8EVA - chains C and D of the 4 polymer chains in the assembly; structure by electron microscopy, 3.33 A resolution.

Chain C:
Protein: Cyclic nucleotide-gated cation channel alpha-3
From: Homo sapiens
UniProtKB: Q16281 (CNGA3_HUMAN); numbering as in UniProt (aligned over 151-694)
Chain sequence (552 residues; numbered 143 to 694; the number before each row is that of its first residue):
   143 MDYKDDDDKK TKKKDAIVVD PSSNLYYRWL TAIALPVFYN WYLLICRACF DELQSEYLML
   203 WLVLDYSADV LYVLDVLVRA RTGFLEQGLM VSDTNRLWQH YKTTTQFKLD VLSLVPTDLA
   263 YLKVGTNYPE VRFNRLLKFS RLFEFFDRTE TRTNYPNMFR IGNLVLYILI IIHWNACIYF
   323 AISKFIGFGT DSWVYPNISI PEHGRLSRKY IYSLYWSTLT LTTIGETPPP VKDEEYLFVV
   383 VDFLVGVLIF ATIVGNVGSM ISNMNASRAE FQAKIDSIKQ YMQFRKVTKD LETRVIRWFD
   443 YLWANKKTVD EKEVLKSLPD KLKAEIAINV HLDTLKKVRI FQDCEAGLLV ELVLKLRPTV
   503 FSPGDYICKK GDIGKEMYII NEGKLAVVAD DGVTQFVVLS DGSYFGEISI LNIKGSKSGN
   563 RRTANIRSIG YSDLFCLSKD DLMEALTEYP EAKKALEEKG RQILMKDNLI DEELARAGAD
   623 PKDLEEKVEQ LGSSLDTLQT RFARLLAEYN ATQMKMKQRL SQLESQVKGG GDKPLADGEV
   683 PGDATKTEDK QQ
Not modelled in the structure: 143-157, 610-694
Sequence notes: initiating methionine (143); expression tag (144-150)
Covalent attachments: N-acetylglucosamine (NAG) linked to N339
Ligand contacts: cyclic guanosine monophosphate (PCG): C510, V539, F547, G548, E549, I550, S551, R563, R564, T565, A566, I568, I605
Curated features (UniProtKB/Swiss-Prot):
  - region: T365 to E368 (Selectivity filter)
  - binding site (3',5'-cyclic GMP): G548, E549, S551, R564, T565, D609
  - site (Central gate): F392, V396
  - glycosylation: N339 (N-linked (GalNAc...) asparagine)
  - natural variant: D162 (D162V: In ACHM2), P163 (P163L: In ACHM2), W171 (W171C: In ACHM2), Y181 (Y181C: In ACHM2), N182 (N182Y: In ACHM2), L186 (L186F: In ACHM2), C191 (C191Y: In ACHM2), E194 (E194K: In ACHM2), R223 (R223Q: In ACHM2; R223W: In ACHM2), T224 (T224I: Found in patients with cone-rod dystrophy; T224R: In ACHM2), E228 (E228K: In ACHM2; uncertain significance), F249 (F249S: In ACHM2), 46 further natural variant entries in UniProt

Chain D:
Protein: Cyclic nucleotide-gated cation channel beta-3
From: Homo sapiens
UniProtKB: Q9NQW8 (CNGB3_HUMAN); numbering as in UniProt (aligned over 79-809)
Chain sequence (740 residues; each row starts with the number of its first residue):
    70 MDYKDDDDKS GDLTTNPDPQ NAAEPTGTVP EQKEMDPGKE GPNSPQNKPP AAPVINEYAD
   130 AQLHNLVKRM RQRTALYKKK LVEGDLSSPE ASPQTAKPTA VPPVKESDDK PTEHYYRLLW
   190 FKVKKMPLTE YLKRIKLPNS IDSYTDRLYL LWLLLVTLAY NWNCCFIPLR LVFPYQTADN
   250 IHYWLIADII CDIIYLYDML FIQPRLQFVR GGDIIVDSNE LRKHYRTSTK FQLDVASIIP
   310 FDICYLFFGF NPMFRANRML KYTSFFEFNH HLESIMDKAY IYRVIRTTGY LLFILHINAC
   370 VYYWASNYEG IGTTRWVYDG EGNEYLRCYY WAVRTLITIG GLPEPQTLFE IVFQLLNFFS
   430 GVFVFSSLIG QMRDVIGAAT ANQNYFRACM DDTIAYMNNY SIPKLVQKRV RTWYEYTWDS
   490 QRMLDESDLL KTLPTTVQLA LAIDVNFSII SKVDLFKGCD TQMIYDMLLR LKSVLYLPGD
   550 FVCKKGEIGK EMYIIKHGEV QVLGGPDGTK VLVTLKAGSV FGEISLLAAG GGNRRTANVV
   610 AHGFANLLTL DKKTLQEILV HYPDSERILM KKARVLLKQK AKTAEATPPR KDLALLFPPK
   670 EETPKLFKTL LGGTGKASLA RLLKLKREQA AQKKENSEGG EEEGKENEDK QKENEDKQKE
   730 NEDKGKENED KDKGREPEEK PLDRPECTAS PIAVEEEPHS VRRTVLPRGT SRQSLIISMA
   790 PSAEGGEEVL TIEVKEKAKQ
Not modelled in the structure: 70-205, 573-576, 647-809
Sequence notes: initiating methionine (70); expression tag (71-78)
Ligand contacts: cyclic guanosine monophosphate (PCG): C552, L581, V582, F590, G591, E592, I593, R603, R604, T605, A606, V608
Curated features (UniProtKB/Swiss-Prot):
  - region: T407 to G410 (Selectivity filter)
  - binding site (3',5'-cyclic GMP): G591, E592, R604, T605
  - site: F434 (Central gate), I438 (Central gate), R442 (Occludes the pore below the central gate)
  - natural variant: G107 (G107R: In ACHM3; uncertain significance), K148 (K148E: In ACHM3), S156 (S156F: In ACHM3), E199 (E199K: In ACHM3; uncertain significance), P309 (P309L: In ACHM3), R403 (R403Q: Found in macular degeneration; uncertain significance), S435 (S435F: In ACHM3), M466 (M466T: In ACHM3; uncertain significance), Y469 (Y469D: In STGD1), D494 (D494N: In ACHM3; uncertain significance), D513 (D513Y: In ACHM3; uncertain significance), F525 (F525N: In ACHM3), 4 further natural variant entries in UniProt

Interface between chain C and chain D:
Pairs across the interface (81):
  V307(C) - F432(D)  hydrophobic
  I310(C) - F428(D)  hydrophobic
  I310(C) - F432(D)  hydrophobic
  L311(C) - F428(D)  hydrophobic
  I314(C) - F428(D)  hydrophobic
  E344(C) - Q415(D)
  R347(C) - L417(D)
  S349(C) - L417(D)
  R350(C) - Q415(D)  hydrogen bond (side chain-backbone)
  R350(C) - T416(D)
  R350(C) - L417(D)
  R350(C) - I420(D)
  I353(C) - L417(D)  hydrophobic
  I353(C) - I420(D)  hydrophobic
  I353(C) - V421(D)  hydrophobic
  L356(C) - L424(D)
  Y357(C) - E413(D)
  Y357(C) - P414(D)
  Y357(C) - I420(D)  hydrophobic
  Y357(C) - Q423(D)
  T360(C) - L424(D)
  L361(C) - F427(D)  hydrophobic
  T364(C) - V431(D)
  I366(C) - T407(D)
  I366(C) - F427(D)  hydrophobic
  E368(C) - I408(D)
  E368(C) - G409(D)
  E368(C) - G410(D)  hydrogen bond (side chain-backbone)
  E368(C) - E413(D)
  F392(C) - V431(D)  hydrophobic
  F392(C) - F434(D)  hydrophobic
  I395(C) - S435(D)
  V396(C) - S435(D)
  V396(C) - I438(D)  hydrophobic
  V399(C) - F432(D)  hydrophobic
  V399(C) - S435(D)
  V399(C) - S436(D)
  I403(C) - S436(D)
  I403(C) - D443(D)
  N407(C) - D443(D)
  Q414(C) - R352(D)
  S419(C) - L498(D)
  I420(C) - L498(D)  hydrophobic
  I420(C) - L502(D)  hydrophobic
  Q422(C) - Q490(D)
  Q422(C) - R491(D)
  Y423(C) - E495(D)
  Y423(C) - L498(D)  hydrophobic
  Y423(C) - L499(D)
  M424(C) - L510(D)  hydrophobic
  F426(C) - S489(D)
  F426(C) - Q490(D)
  R427(C) - E495(D)  salt bridge
  R427(C) - V514(D)
  R427(C) - K565(D)
  V429(C) - D513(D)
  V429(C) - V514(D)  hydrophobic
  T430(C) - D513(D)
  L433(C) - A509(D)  hydrophobic
  L433(C) - L510(D)  hydrophobic
  L433(C) - D513(D)
  T435(C) - Y213(D)
  V437(C) - V506(D)  hydrophobic
  I438(C) - Y213(D)
  R439(C) - D211(D)  salt bridge
  R439(C) - Y213(D)
  W440(C) - T505(D)
  W440(C) - V506(D)  hydrophobic
  F441(C) - L502(D)  hydrophobic
  D442(C) - Y213(D)
  F503(C) - T505(D)
  D507(C) - T505(D)  hydrogen bond
  K511(C) - Y534(D)  hydrogen bond
  D514(C) - Q531(D)
  I515(C) - Q531(D)  hydrogen bond (backbone-side chain)
  I515(C) - Y631(D)
  K517(C) - D535(D)  salt bridge
  E524(C) - G280(D)
  G572(C) - G281(D)
  G572(C) - D282(D)
  Y573(C) - G281(D)  hydrogen bond (backbone-backbone)
Also at the interface, not in a pair above, chain C (61 interface residues in all): L306, Y354, P370, G400, S404, R410, K416, K421, Y443, Y508, G525, K526
Also at the interface, not in a pair above, chain D (55 interface residues in all): V278, H339, E342, S343, G439, Q440, M492, T501, P503

Summary:
61 residues of chain C and 55 residues of chain D are in contact, with 6 hydrogen bonds and 3 salt bridges.
Polar contacts include R427(C)-E495(D), R439(C)-D211(D) and K517(C)-D535(D). Bound to chain C: cyclic
guanosine monophosphate. Chain D binds cyclic guanosine monophosphate.
Here chain C is Cyclic nucleotide-gated cation channel alpha-3 and chain D is Cyclic nucleotide-gated cation
channel beta-3, both from Homo sapiens. Entry 8EVA (Cryo-EM structure of cGMP bound truncated human
CNGA3/CNGB3 channel in lipid nanodisc, transition state 2) was determined by electron microscopy, deposited
together with 8ETP, 8EU3, 8EUC, 8EV8, 8EV9, 8EVB and 8EVC.
